PDB entry 6JSA | X-ray diffraction, 1.30 A resolution | chain A

Chain A:
Protein: Hypothetical membrane protein
Source organism: Corynebacterium glutamicum (strain ATCC 13032 / DSM 20300 / JCM 1318 / LMG 3730 / NCIMB 10025)
Reference sequence: Q8NTB9 (Q8NTB9_CORGL); residues 364-529 here correspond to UniProt positions 372-537 (UniProt number = residue number + 8)
Sequence (175 residues; each row starts with the number of its first residue):
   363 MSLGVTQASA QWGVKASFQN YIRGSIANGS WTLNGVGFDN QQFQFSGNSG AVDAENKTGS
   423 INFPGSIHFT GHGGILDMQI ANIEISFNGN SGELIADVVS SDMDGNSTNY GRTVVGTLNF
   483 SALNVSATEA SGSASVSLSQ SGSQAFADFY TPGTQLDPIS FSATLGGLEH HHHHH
Disordered / not traced: 363, 529-537
Differences from the reference sequence: initiating methionine (363); expression tag (530-537)
Metal / ion sites: heme Fe near Y383 (its only coordinating residue here)
Small-molecule neighbours: heme (HEM): K377, S379, F380, Y383, I388, H434, I437, L438, M440, S462, S463, D464, M465, A507, F508, A509, F511, Y512

In short:
Bound to chain A: heme.
Chain A is Hypothetical membrane protein (Corynebacterium glutamicum (strain ATCC 13032 / DSM 20300 / JCM 1318
/ LMG 3730 / NCIMB 10025)); the structure, Crystal structure of the C-terminal domain of HtaA from
Corynebacterium glutamicum, was determined by X-ray diffraction together with 6JS9, 6JSB, 6JSC and 6JSD from
the same study.
